Entry 1YV0 (X-ray diffraction, 7.00 A resolution (low resolution: residue-level contacts below are approximate; hydrogen-bond / salt-bridge calls are withheld)); this record covers chains T and I of the 3 polymer chains in the assembly.

Chain T:
Name: Troponin T, fast skeletal muscle isoforms
Source organism: Gallus gallus
UniProtKB: P12620 (TNNT3_CHICK); residues 156-262 here = UniProt positions 156-262
Chain sequence (107 residues; row label = number of the first residue in the row):
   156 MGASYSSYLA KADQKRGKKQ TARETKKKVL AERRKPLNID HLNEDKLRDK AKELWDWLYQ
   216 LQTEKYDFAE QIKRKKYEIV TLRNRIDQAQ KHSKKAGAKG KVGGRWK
Disordered / not traced: 156-163, 249-262

Chain I:
Name: Troponin I, fast skeletal muscle
Source organism: Gallus gallus
UniProtKB: P68246 (TNNI2_CHICK); numbering as in UniProt (aligned over 1-137)
Chain sequence (137 residues; row label = number of the first residue in the row):
     1 SDEEKKRRAA TARRQHLKSA MLQLAVTEIE KEAAAKEVEK QNYLAEHSPP LSLPGSMQEL
    61 QELSKKLHAK IDSVDEERYD TEVKLQKTNK ELEDLSQKLF DLRGKFKRPP LRRVRMSADA
   121 MLRALLGSKH KVNMDLR
Disordered / not traced: 1-2, 119-137
Differences from the reference sequence: engineered mutation Ser48 (Cys in P68246), Ser64 (Cys in P68246)
From the paper describing this entry:
  - conformationally variable residues: Pro110 to Arg115
  - contacts within the chain: Phe100-Phe106 (hydrophobic contact) (proposed by the authors, not directly observed)
  - contacts within the chain: Phe100-Lys107 (hydrophobic contact)

Interface between chain T and chain I:
Residue-residue contacts (37):
  Lys181(T) - Tyr79(I)
  Lys181(T) - Asp80(I)
  Arg188(T) - Arg78(I)
  Leu192(T) - His68(I)
  Glu199(T) - Ser56(I)
  Glu199(T) - Leu60(I)
  Trp210(T) - Ser48(I)
  Leu213(T) - Ser48(I)
  Leu213(T) - Leu67(I)
  Leu213(T) - Ile71(I)
  Leu216(T) - Ile71(I)
  Leu216(T) - Asp75(I)
  Gln217(T) - Ser48(I)
  Gln217(T) - Val74(I)
  Glu219(T) - Arg78(I)
  Lys220(T) - Glu77(I)
  Lys220(T) - Arg78(I)
  Tyr221(T) - Glu39(I)
  Tyr221(T) - Lys40(I)
  Tyr221(T) - Tyr43(I)
  Asp222(T) - Lys40(I)
  Phe223(T) - Arg78(I)
  Phe223(T) - Thr81(I)
  Phe223(T) - Glu82(I)
  Phe223(T) - Leu85(I)
  Glu225(T) - Lys36(I)
  Lys230(T) - Leu92(I)
  Lys231(T) - Thr88(I)
  Ile234(T) - Thr88(I)
  Arg238(T) - Leu95(I)
  Arg240(T) - Leu99(I)
  Ile241(T) - Leu95(I)
  Ile241(T) - Lys98(I)
  Ile241(T) - Leu99(I)
  Ala244(T) - Leu102(I)
  Ala244(T) - Arg103(I)
  Gln245(T) - Leu102(I)
Also at the interface, not in a pair above, chain T (31 interface residues in all): Ala177, Thr180, Leu185, Arg189, Lys190, Ala206, Leu209, Leu237, Lys246
Also at the interface, not in a pair above, chain I (30 interface residues in all): Met57, Lys65, Asp72, Glu91

Summary:
Chain T and chain I form an interface of 31 and 30 residues respectively. From the paper: conformational
variability at Pro110(I); contacts within the chain involving Phe100(I), Phe106(I) and Lys107(I).
Chain T is Troponin T, fast skeletal muscle isoforms and chain I is Troponin I, fast skeletal muscle, both
from Gallus gallus; the structure, Crystal structure of skeletal muscle troponin in the Ca2+-free state, was
determined by X-ray diffraction, deposited together with 1YTZ.
